Entry 6B06 (X-ray diffraction, 2.60 A resolution); this record covers chains A and B.

[Chain A (and B)]
Molecule: Farnesyl diphosphate synthase
From: Choristoneura fumiferana
Notes: EC 2.5.1.-; chain B of this document is another copy of the same molecule, construct and numbering; everything in this record applies to it too
Reference sequence: Q1XAB1 (Q1XAB1_CHOFU); residue numbers follow UniProt; this construct covers 57-397
Sequence (341 residues; row label = number of the first residue in the row):
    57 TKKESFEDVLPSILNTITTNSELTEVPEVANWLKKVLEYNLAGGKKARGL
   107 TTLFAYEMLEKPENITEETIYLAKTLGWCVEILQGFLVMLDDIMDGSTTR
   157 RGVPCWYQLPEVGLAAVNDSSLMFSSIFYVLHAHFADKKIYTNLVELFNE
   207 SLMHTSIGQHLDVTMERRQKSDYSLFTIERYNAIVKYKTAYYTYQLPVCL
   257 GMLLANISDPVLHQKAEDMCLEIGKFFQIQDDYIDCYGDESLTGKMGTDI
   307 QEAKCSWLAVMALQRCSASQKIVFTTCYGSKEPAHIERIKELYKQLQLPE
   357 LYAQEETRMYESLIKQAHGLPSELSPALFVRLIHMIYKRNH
Disordered / not traced: 222-224 (chain B: 57, 222-223)
Ion coordination: Mg2+ site 1: Asp147, Asp151 (together with C6J); Mg2+ site 2: Asp287 (together with C6J)
Small-molecule neighbours:
  - C6J (2-(2,2-diphosphonoethyl)-1-methylpyridin-1-ium): Leu143, Val144, Asp147, Asp151, Arg156, Thr211, Gln215, Lys244, Thr245, Tyr248, Gln284, Asp287, Asp291, Lys301
  - 3-methylbut-3-enyl trihydrogen diphosphate (IPE): Gly100, Lys101, Arg104, Glu137, Gln140, Val144, Arg156, Arg157, Thr245, Tyr248, Phe283, Gln284, Asp287, Lys301

[Chain A / chain B interface]
Contacting residue pairs (66):
  Glu78(A) with His210(B); Tyr243(B), hydrogen bond
  Leu79(A) with Met209(B), hydrophobic; Ile213(B), hydrophobic
  Glu81(A) with Tyr243(B)
  Val82(A) with Leu217(B), hydrophobic; Tyr243(B)
  Glu84(A) with Leu217(B); Thr220(B); Arg236(B), salt bridge
  Val85(A) with His216(B); Leu217(B), hydrophobic
  Trp88(A) with His216(B)
  Ile149(A) with Leu170(B), hydrophobic
  Met150(A) with Ala171(B), hydrophobic; Val173(B), hydrophobic; Asn174(B)
  Leu170(A) with Ile149(B), hydrophobic; Met150(B)
  Val173(A) with Met150(B), hydrophobic; Val173(B), hydrophobic
  Asn174(A) with Met150(B); Ser212(B), hydrogen bond (side chain-backbone); Gln215(B); His216(B)
  Ser177(A) with Leu146(B); Ser212(B)
  Leu178(A) with Ser212(B)
  Phe180(A) with Phe180(B), hydrophobic
  Ser181(A) with Leu208(B); Met209(B)
  Phe184(A) with Asn205(B)
  Tyr185(A) with Glu206(B); Met209(B), hydrophobic
  His188(A) with Glu202(B), salt bridge
  Tyr197(A) with Glu202(B)
  Thr198(A) with Thr198(B)
  Val201(A) with Val201(B), hydrophobic
  Glu202(A) with His188(B), salt bridge; Tyr197(B), hydrogen bond
  Asn205(A) with Ser181(B), hydrogen bond; Phe184(B)
  Glu206(A) with Tyr185(B)
  Leu208(A) with Ser177(B)
  Met209(A) with Leu178(B), hydrophobic; Ser181(B), hydrogen bond (backbone-side chain); Tyr185(B)
  His210(A) with Glu78(B)
  Ser212(A) with Asn174(B), hydrogen bond (backbone-side chain); Ser177(B); Leu178(B)
  Ile213(A) with Leu79(B), hydrophobic; Val85(B), hydrophobic
  Gln215(A) with Asn174(B)
  His216(A) with Val85(B); Trp88(B), hydrogen bond; Asn174(B)
  Leu217(A) with Val82(B), hydrophobic; Glu84(B); Val85(B), hydrophobic
  Val219(A) with Ala171(B), hydrophobic
  Thr220(A) with Glu84(B)
  Arg236(A) with Glu84(B), salt bridge
  Tyr243(A) with Glu78(B), hydrogen bond; Glu81(B)
  Tyr247(A) with Glu78(B)
Other interface residues (no listed pair), chain A (45 interface residues in all): Ser77, Phe142, Leu146, Ala171, Asp175, Ser182, Lys242
Other interface residues (no listed pair), chain B (45 interface residues in all): Leu89, Phe142, Asp175, Ser182, Val219, Lys242, Tyr247

[Summary]
Chain A and chain B each contribute 45 residues to their interface, with 8 hydrogen bonds and 4 salt bridges.
Polar contacts include Glu84(A)-Arg236(B), His188(A)-Glu202(B) and Glu78(A)-Tyr243(B). Chain A binds compound
C6J and 3-methylbut-3-enyl trihydrogen diphosphate.
Both chains are Farnesyl diphosphate synthase (Choristoneura fumiferana). Entry 6B06 (Crystal structure of
CfFPPS2, a lepidopteran type-II farnesyl diphosphate synthase, complexed with IPP and
[2-(1-methylpyridin-2-yl)-1-phosphono-ethyl]phosphonic acid ...) was determined by X-ray diffraction (same
publication as 6B04 and 6B07).
